PDB entry 8TQ1 | electron microscopy, 3.30 A resolution | chains A and H of the 13 polymer chains in the assembly

[Chain A]
Molecule: HIV-1 Envelope Glycoprotein BG505 SOSIP.664 gp120
From: Human immunodeficiency virus 1
Reference sequence: Q2N0S6 (Q2N0S6_9HIV1); the construct lacks a stretch of the UniProt sequence and is renumbered around it, so the offset changes along the chain: 31-141 = UniProt 30-140; 150-185 = UniProt 141-176; 188-309 = UniProt 187-308; 312-323 = UniProt 309-320; 2 more segments
Chain sequence (516 residues; row label = number of the first residue in the row; note: 13 numbers in that range are skipped by the numbering (no residue carries them; nothing is unmodelled there); a row labelled like 185A-185J holds insertion residues (185A, then the next letters in order); numbers below 1 keep their minus sign (Met-4 is residue -4)):
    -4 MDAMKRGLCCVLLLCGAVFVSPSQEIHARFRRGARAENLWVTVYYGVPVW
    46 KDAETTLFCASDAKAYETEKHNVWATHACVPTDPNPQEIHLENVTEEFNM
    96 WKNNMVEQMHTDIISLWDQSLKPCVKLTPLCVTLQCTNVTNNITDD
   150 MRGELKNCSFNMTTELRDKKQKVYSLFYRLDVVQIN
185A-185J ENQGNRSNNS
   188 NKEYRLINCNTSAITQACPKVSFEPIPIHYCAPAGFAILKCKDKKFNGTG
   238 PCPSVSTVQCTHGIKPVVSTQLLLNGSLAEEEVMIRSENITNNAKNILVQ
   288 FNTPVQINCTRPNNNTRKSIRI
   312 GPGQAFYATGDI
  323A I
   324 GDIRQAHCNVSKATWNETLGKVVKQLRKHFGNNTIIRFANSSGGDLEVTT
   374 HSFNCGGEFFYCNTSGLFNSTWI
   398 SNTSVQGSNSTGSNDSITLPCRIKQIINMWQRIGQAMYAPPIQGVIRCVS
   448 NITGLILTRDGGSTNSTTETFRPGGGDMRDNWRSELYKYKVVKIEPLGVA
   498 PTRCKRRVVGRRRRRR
Unresolved in the structure: -4 to 31, 58-65, 185A-185J, 398-411, 458-463, 504-513
Sequence notes: expression tag (-4 to 30, 509-513); engineered mutation Asn332 (Thr330 in Q2N0S6), Cys501 (Ala498 in Q2N0S6)
Disulfide bonds: Cys54-Cys74, Cys119-Cys205, Cys126-Cys196, Cys131-Cys157, Cys228-Cys239, Cys296-Cys331, Cys378-Cys445, Cys385-Cys418
Glycans and other covalent adducts: N-acetylglucosamine (NAG) linked to Asn88, Asn133, Asn156, Asn160, Asn197, Asn234, Asn262, Asn276, Asn295, Asn301, Asn332, Asn339, Asn355, Asn363, Asn386, Asn392, Asn448
Reported in the primary citation:
  - post-translational modification sites: Asn160

[Chain H]
Molecule: Bovine Bess4 Fab heavy chain
From: Bos taurus
Notes: antibody fragment or engineered binder
Chain sequence (163 residues; row label = number of the first residue in the row):
     1 KVQLRESGPSLVKPSQTLSLTCTASGLTLSDKAVGWVRQAPGKALEWLGS
    51 IDTSGNTGYNPGLKSRLTITKDSSKSQVSLSVSSVTTEDSATYYCTTVHQ
   101 QTRNKVKSCPSGEDCGIGCCYHGCSATDYGCWDGSSYAPYSYTYTYELHV
   151 DTWGQGLLVTVSS
Unresolved in the structure: 1-103, 145-163
Disulfide bonds: Cys109-Cys119, Cys115-Cys124, Cys120-Cys131

[Chain A / chain H interface]
Contacting residue pairs (14):
  Pro124(A) with Tyr129(H), hydrogen bond (backbone-side chain)
  Val127(A) with Tyr129(H)
  Asn160(A) with Ile117(H); Tyr129(H)
  Thr162(A) with Tyr129(H)
  Arg166(A) with Ala126(H), hydrogen bond (side chain-backbone); Thr127(H), hydrogen bond
  Asp167(A) with Glu113(H); Cys124(H)
  Lys168(A) with Asp114(H), hydrogen bond (side chain-backbone)
  Lys169(A) with Gly116(H), hydrogen bond (backbone-backbone); Ile117(H); Ser125(H), hydrogen bond (side chain-backbone); Asp128(H), hydrogen bond (side chain-backbone)
Also at the interface, not in a pair above, chain A (11 interface residues in all): Met161, Gln170, Lys171
Also at the interface, not in a pair above, chain H (12 interface residues in all): Cys115, Tyr137
The authors on this interface:
  - epitope / paratope residues, chain A: Asn160(A)

[Summary]
11 residues of chain A and 12 residues of chain H are in contact; the contacts include 7 hydrogen bonds. Polar
contacts include Pro124(A)-Tyr129(H), Arg166(A)-Ala126(H) and Arg166(A)-Thr127(H). N-acetylglucosamine is
covalently linked to Asn88(A), Asn133(A), Asn156(A), Asn160(A), Asn197(A) and Asn234(A) and 11 more. From the
paper: the epitope/paratope residue Asn160(A); a modification site at Asn160(A).
Here chain A is HIV-1 Envelope Glycoprotein BG505 SOSIP.664 gp120 (Human immunodeficiency virus 1) and chain H
is Bovine Bess4 Fab heavy chain (Bos taurus). Entry 8TQ1 (HIV-1 BG505 Env SOSIP in complex with bovine Fab
Bess4 and non-human primate Fab RM20A3) was determined by electron microscopy together with 8V4I, 8VBJ, 8VBK,
8VBL, 8VBM, 8VBN and 4 further entries from the same study.
